PDB entry 6DOG | X-ray diffraction, 1.28 A resolution | chains A and C of the 4 polymer chains in the assembly

== Chain A ==
Molecule: Ribonuclease H
Source organism: Bacillus halodurans
Notes: EC 3.1.26.4; fragment: Catalytic Domain
UniProt: Q9KEI9 (RNH1_BACHD); residue numbers follow UniProt; this construct covers 59-196
Amino-acid sequence (142 residues; numbered 55 to 196; the number before each row is that of its first residue):
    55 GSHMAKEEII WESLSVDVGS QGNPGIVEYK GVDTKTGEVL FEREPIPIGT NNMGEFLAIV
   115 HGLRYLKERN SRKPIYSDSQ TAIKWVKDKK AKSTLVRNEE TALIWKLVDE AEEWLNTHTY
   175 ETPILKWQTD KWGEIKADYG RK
Not modelled in the structure: 55-60
Construct notes: expression tag (55-58)
Metal / ion sites: Mg2+ site 1: Asp71, Asp192 (shared with 1 residue of chain b); Mg2+ site 2: Asp71, Glu109, Asp132 (shared with 1 residue of chain B; 1 residue of chain b); K+ site 1: Asp132 (shared with 1 residue of chain b); K+ site 2: Asp192 (shared with 1 residue of chain b)
Reported in the primary citation:
  - catalytic residues: Lys196 (proposed by the authors, not directly observed)

== Chain C ==
Molecule: 6-nt DNA strand
Sequence (6 nucleotides; numbered 1 to 6; the number before each row is that of its first residue):
     1 CGATGT
Metal / ion sites: K+: DT4, DG5

== Interface between chain A and chain C ==
Contacting residue pairs (20):
  Asn77(A) with DA3(C), hydrogen bond to the base; DT4(C), hydrogen bond to the sugar
  Pro78(A) with DA3(C), phosphate contact; DT4(C), phosphate contact
  Thr104(A) with DT4(C), phosphate contact; DG5(C), hydrogen bond to the phosphate
  Asn105(A) with DT4(C), hydrogen bond to the base
  Asn106(A) with DT4(C), hydrogen bond to the base; DG5(C), hydrogen bond to the sugar
  Met107(A) with DG5(C), phosphate contact
  Gln134(A) with DG5(C), base contact; DT6(C), base contact
  Thr135(A) with DG5(C), sugar contact
  Lys138(A) with DT6(C), phosphate contact
  Trp139(A) with DG5(C), phosphate contact; DT6(C), hydrogen bond to the phosphate
  Lys146(A) with DG5(C), sugar contact; DT6(C), salt bridge to the phosphate
  Ser147(A) with DG5(C), hydrogen bond to the phosphate
  Thr148(A) with DG5(C), hydrogen bond to the phosphate
Interface residues without a listed pair, chain A (14 interface residues in all): Leu149
Interface residues without a listed pair, chain C (5 interface residues in all): DG2

== In short ==
Chain A and chain C form an interface of 14 and 5 residues respectively; the contacts include 9 hydrogen bonds
and 1 salt bridge. Among the polar pairs are Asn77(A)-DA3(C), Asn105(A)-DT4(C) and Asn106(A)-DT4(C). Asp71(A)
and Asp192(A) form the Mg2+ site 1. The paper reports the catalytic residue Lys196(A).
Chain A is Ribonuclease H (Bacillus halodurans) and chain C is a 6-nt DNA strand; the structure, Crystal
Structure of Bacillus Halodurans Ribonuclease H1 in Complex with an RNA/DNA Hybrid: Reaction in 2 ..., was
determined by X-ray diffraction together with 6DMN, 6DMV, 6DO8, 6DO9, 6DOA, 6DOB and 46 further entries from
the same study.
